Entry 3G71 (X-ray diffraction, 2.85 A resolution); this record covers chains 0 and L of the 31 polymer chains in the assembly.

== Chain 0 ==
Molecule: 23S ribosomal RNA
Source organism: Haloarcula marismortui
Sequence (2923 nucleotides; numbered 1 to 2923; the number before each row is that of its first residue):
     1 GUUGGCUACU AUGCCAGCUG GUGGAUUGCU CGGCUCAGGC GCUGAUGAAG GACGUGCCAA
    61 GCUGCGAUAA GCUGUGGGGA GCCGCACGGA GGCGAAGAAC CACAGAUUUC CGAAUGAGAA
   121 UCUCUCUAAC AAUUGCUUCG CGCAAUGAGG AACCCCGAGA ACUGAAACAU CUCAGUAUCG
   181 GGAGGAACAG AAAACGCAAC GUGAUGUCGU UAGUAACCGC GAGUGAACGC GAUACAGCCC
   241 AAACCGAAGC CCUCACGGGC AAUGUGGUGU CAGGGCUACC UCUCAUCAGC CGACCGUCUU
   301 CACGAAGUCU CUUGGAAUAG AGCGUGAUAC AGGGUGACAA CCCCGUACUG AAGACCAGUA
   361 CGCUGUGCGG UAGUGCCAGA GUAGCGGGGG UUGGAUAUCC CUCGCGAAUA ACGCAGGCAU
   421 CGACUGCGAA GGCUAAACAC AACCUGAGAC CGAUAGUGAA CAAGUAGUGU GAACGAACGC
   481 UGCAAAGUAC CCUCAGAAGG GAGGCGAAAU AGAGCAUGAA AUCAGUUGGC GAUCGAGCGA
   541 CAGGGCAUAC AAGGUCCCUU GACGAAUGAC CGAGACGCGA GUCUCCAGUA AGACUCACGG
   601 GAAGCCGAUG UUCUGUCGUA CGUUUUGAAA AACGAGCCAG GGAGUGUGUC UGUAUGGCAA
   661 GUCUAACCGG AGUAUCCGGG GAGGCACAGG GAAACCGACA UGGCCGCAGG GCUUUGCCCG
   721 AGGGCCGCCG UCUUCAAGGG CGGGGAGCCA UGUGGACACG ACCCGAAUCC GGACGAUCUA
   781 CGCAUGGACA AGAUGAAGCG UGCCGAAAGG CACGUGGAAG UCUGUUAGAG UUGGUGUCCU
   841 ACAAUACCCU CUCGUGAUCU AUGUGUAGGG GUGAAAGGCC CAUCGAGUCC GGCAACAGCU
   901 GGUUCCAAUC GAAACAUGUC GAAGCAUGAC CUCCGCCGAG GUAGUCUGUG AGGUAGAGCG
   961 ACCGAUUGGU GUGUCCGCCU CCGAGAGGAG UCGGCACACC UGUCAAACUC CAAACUUACA
  1021 GACGCUGUUU GACGCGGGGA UUCCGGUGCG CGGGGUAAGC CUGUGUACCA GGAGGGGAAC
  1081 AACCCAGAGA UAGGUUAAGG UCCCCAAGUG UGGAUUAAGU GUAAUCCUCU GAAGGUGGUC
  1141 UCGAGCCCUA GACAGCCGGG AGGUGAGCUU AGAAGCAGCU ACCCUCUAAG AAAAGCGUAA
  1201 CAGCUUACCG GCCGAGGUUU GAGGCGCCCA AAAUGAUCGG GACUCAAAUC CACCACCGAG
  1261 ACCUGUCCGU ACCACUCAUA CUGGUAAUCG AGUAGAUUGG CGCUCUAAUU GGAUGGAAGC
  1321 AGGGGCGAGA GCUCCUGUGG ACCGAUUAGU GACGAAAAUC CUGGCCAUAG UAGCAGCGAU
  1381 AGUCGGGUGA GAACCCCGAC GGCCUAAUGG AUAAGGGUUC CUCAGCACUG CUGAUCAGCU
  1441 GAGGGUUAGC CGGUCCUAAG UCUCACCGCA ACUCGACUGA GACGAAAUGG GAAACAGGUU
  1501 AAUAUUCCUG UGCCAUCAUG CAGUGAAAGU UGACGCCCUG GGGUCGAUCA CGCCGGGCAU
  1561 UCGCCCGGUC GAACCGUCCA ACUCCGUGGA AGCCGUAAUG GCAGGAAGCG GACGAACGGC
  1621 GGCAUAGGGA AACGUGAUUC AACCUGGGGC CCAUGAAAAG ACGAGCAUGA UGUCCGUACC
  1681 GAGAACCGAC ACAGGUGUCC AUGGCGGCGA AAGCCAAGGC CUGUCGGGAG CAACCAACGU
  1741 UAGGGAAUUC GGCAAGUUAG UCCCGUACCU UCGGAAGAAG GGAUGCCUGC UCCGGAACGG
  1801 AGCAGGUCGC AGUGACUCGG AAGCUCGGAC UGUCUAGUAA CAACAUAGGU GACCGCAAAU
  1861 CCGCAAGGAC UCGUACGGUC ACUGAAUCCU GCCCAGUGCA GGUAUCUGAA CACCUCGUAC
  1921 AAGAGGACGA AGGACCUGUC AACGGCGGGG GUAACUAUGA CCCUCUUAAG GUAGCGUAGU
  1981 ACCUUGCCGC AUCAGUAGCG GCUUGCAUGA AUGGAUUAAC CAGAGCUUCA CUGUCCCAAC
  2041 GUUGGGCCCG GUGAACUGUA CAUUCCAGUG CGGAGUCUGG AGACACCCAG GGGGAAGCGA
  2101 AGACCCUAUG GAGCUUUACU GCAGGCUGUC GCUGAGACGU GGUCGCCGAU GUGCAGCAUA
  2161 GGUAGGAGUC GUUACAGAGG UACCCGCGCU AGCGGGCCAC CCAGACAACA GUGAAAUACU
  2221 ACCCGUCGGU GACUGCGACU CUCACUCCGG GAGGAGGACA CCGAUAGCCG GGCAGUUUGA
  2281 CUGGGGCGGU ACGCGCUCGA AAAGAUAUCG AGCGCGCCCU AUGGUCAUCU CAGCCGGGAC
  2341 AGAGACCCGG CGAAGAGUGC AAGAGCAAAA GAUGACUUGA CAGUGUUCUU CCCAACGAGG
  2401 AACGCUGACG CGAAAGCGUG GUCUAGCGAA CCAAUUAGCC UGCUUGAUGC GGGCAAUUGA
  2461 UGACAGAAAA GCUACCCUAG GGAUAACAGA GUCGUCACUC GCAAGAGCAC AUAUCGACCG
  2521 AGUGGCUUGC UACCUCGAUG UCGGUUCCCU CCAUCCUGCC CGUGCAGAAG CGGGCAAGGG
  2581 UGAGGUUGUU CGCCUAUUAA AGGAGGUCGU GAGCUGGGUU UAGACCGUCG UGAGACAGGU
  2641 CGGCUGCUAU CUACUGGGUG UGUAAUGGUG UCUGACAAGA ACGACCGUAU AGUACGAGAG
  2701 GAACUACGGU UGGUGGCCAC UGGUGUACCG GUUGUUCGAG AGAGCACGUG CCGGGUAGCC
  2761 ACGCCACACG GGGUAAGAGC UGAACGCAUC UAAGCUCGAA ACCCACUUGG AAAAGAGACA
  2821 CCGCCGAGGU CCCGCGUACA AGACGCGGUC GAUAGACUCG GGGUGUGCGC GUCGAGGUAA
  2881 CGAGACGUUA AGCCCACGAG CACUAACAGA CCAAAGCCAU CAU
Not modelled in the structure: 1-9, 126-127, 715, 971-998, 1560, 1952-1963, 2137-2236, 2339-2343, 2665-2666, 2915-2923
Modified residues: 1MA (6-hydro-1-methyladenosine-5'-monophosphate) at position 628, OMU (o2'-methyluridine 5'-monophosphate) at position 2587, OMG (o2'-methylguanosine-5'-monophosphate) at position 2588, UR3 (3-methyluridine-5'-monophoshate) at position 2619, PSU (pseudouridine-5'-monophosphate) at position 2621
Bound ions: Na+ site 1 near U12 (its only coordinating residue here); Mg2+ site 1 near G28 (its only coordinating residue here); Na+ site 2: C40, G41, C443; Na+ site 3 near G56 (its only coordinating residue here); Sr2+ site 1 near A86 (its only coordinating residue here); Na+ site 4 near U108 (its only coordinating residue here); Mg2+ site 2 near U115 (its only coordinating residue here); Na+ site 5: C130, U146; Na+ site 6: C141, G142; Mg2+ site 3: C162, U2276; K+ site 1: C162, U163, U172; Mg2+ site 4: G164, A167, C168; 55 more Na+ sites not listed; 70 more Mg2+ sites not listed; 30 more Sr2+ sites not listed; 1 more K+ sites not listed
Small-molecule neighbours: Bruceantin (WIN; methyl (5beta,7alpha,9beta,10alpha,11alpha,12alpha,13beta,15alpha)-15-{[(2E)-3,4-dimethylpent-2-enoyl]oxy}-3,11,12-trihydroxy-2,16-dioxo-13,20-epoxypicras-3-en-21-oate): G2099, A2100, G2102, A2103, G2482, A2486, C2487, U2535, A2538, U2539, G2540, U2541

== Chain L ==
Name: 50S ribosomal protein L15P
Source organism: Haloarcula marismortui
UniProt: P12737 (RL15_HALMA); residues 0-164 here correspond to UniProt positions 1-165 (UniProt number = residue number + 1)
Sequence (165 residues; row label = number of the first residue in the row; numbering starts at 0):
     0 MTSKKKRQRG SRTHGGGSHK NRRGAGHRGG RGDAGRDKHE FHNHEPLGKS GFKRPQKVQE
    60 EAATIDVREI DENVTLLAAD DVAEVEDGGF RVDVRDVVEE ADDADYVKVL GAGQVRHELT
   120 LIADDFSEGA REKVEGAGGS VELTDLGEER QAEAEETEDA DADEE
Not modelled in the structure: 0, 84-88, 151-164
Bound ions: Na+: His18 (shared with G902(0), U903(0) of chain 0); Sr2+ near Asp36 (its only coordinating residue here)

== How chain 0 and chain L interact ==
Contacting residue pairs (175):
  G164(0) with Arg30(L), salt bridge to the phosphate
  A165(0) with Gly29(L), phosphate contact; Arg30(L), hydrogen bond to the phosphate; Ala33(L), phosphate contact
  A166(0) with Ala24(L), base contact; Gly25(L), hydrogen bond to the base; Gly28(L), base contact; Gly29(L), hydrogen bond to the base; Ala33(L), phosphate contact; Gly34(L), hydrogen bond to the phosphate; His38(L), base contact
  G196(0) with Lys56(L), hydrogen bond to the sugar
  C197(0) with Lys56(L), phosphate contact
  U214(0) with Gln55(L), sugar contact
  A215(0) with Lys52(L), salt bridge to the phosphate; Gln55(L), sugar contact
  A216(0) with Lys52(L), salt bridge to the phosphate
  C220(0) with Lys48(L), sugar contact
  G221(0) with Arg35(L), hydrogen bond to the phosphate; Leu46(L), phosphate contact; Gly47(L), hydrogen bond to the phosphate
  A222(0) with Asp32(L), phosphate contact; Arg35(L), salt bridge to the phosphate
  G223(0) with Gly31(L), phosphate contact; Asp32(L), hydrogen bond to the phosphate
  G416(0) with Lys56(L), phosphate contact
  G417(0) with Lys56(L), salt bridge to the phosphate
  U623(0) with Arg11(L), hydrogen bond to the phosphate
  U624(0) with Arg11(L), salt bridge to the phosphate; His18(L), salt bridge to the phosphate; Lys19(L), hydrogen bond to the phosphate
  U625(0) with Lys19(L), salt bridge to the phosphate
  G644(0) with Lys4(L), sugar contact; Arg8(L), salt bridge to the phosphate; His13(L), hydrogen bond to the base; Arg21(L), hydrogen bond to the base
  U645(0) with Lys4(L), phosphate contact
  A686(0) with Glu99(L), base contact
  C687(0) with Glu99(L), base contact
  A688(0) with Asp65(L), hydrogen bond to the base; Arg67(L), salt bridge to the phosphate; Leu109(L), base contact; Ala111(L), base contact
  A692(0) with Gly50(L), sugar contact; Phe51(L), hydrogen bond to the sugar
  A693(0) with Phe51(L), sugar contact; Arg53(L), phosphate contact
  A694(0) with Arg53(L), salt bridge to the phosphate
  C696(0) with Arg149(L), salt bridge to the phosphate
  G697(0) with Thr63(L), base contact; Lys107(L), salt bridge to the phosphate; Leu109(L), base contact; Ser126(L), phosphate contact; Glu127(L), hydrogen bond to the phosphate; Arg149(L), salt bridge to the phosphate
  A698(0) with Leu109(L), phosphate contact; Gly110(L), hydrogen bond to the phosphate; Ala111(L), sugar contact; Ser126(L), hydrogen bond to the phosphate; Gly128(L), phosphate contact
  C699(0) with Gly110(L), phosphate contact; Ala111(L), phosphate contact; Gly112(L), hydrogen bond to the phosphate; Lys132(L), salt bridge to the phosphate
  A700(0) with Arg67(L), base contact; Asp70(L), hydrogen bond to the base; Glu71(L), base contact; Gly112(L), phosphate contact; Gln113(L), hydrogen bond to the base; Arg115(L), base contact
  U701(0) with Gln113(L), hydrogen bond to the phosphate; Arg115(L), salt bridge to the phosphate
  G745(0) with Arg67(L), base contact; Glu71(L), hydrogen bond to the base
  G754(0) with Lys3(L), phosphate contact; Lys4(L), salt bridge to the phosphate
  G755(0) with Lys3(L), salt bridge to the phosphate
  C757(0) with Arg27(L), phosphate contact; Gly31(L), hydrogen bond to the phosphate
  A758(0) with Arg27(L), salt bridge to the phosphate; Arg30(L), phosphate contact; Gly31(L), hydrogen bond to the phosphate
  C759(0) with Arg30(L), salt bridge to the phosphate
  A761(0) with Arg30(L), salt bridge to the phosphate
  C762(0) with Arg21(L), hydrogen bond to the base
  C896(0) with Arg30(L), hydrogen bond to the phosphate
  A897(0) with Gly23(L), phosphate contact; Ala24(L), hydrogen bond to the phosphate; Arg30(L), salt bridge to the phosphate
  G898(0) with Arg22(L), phosphate contact; Gly23(L), hydrogen bond to the phosphate; Ala24(L), hydrogen bond to the phosphate; Gly25(L), hydrogen bond to the phosphate
  C899(0) with Arg22(L), salt bridge to the phosphate
  U900(0) with Lys19(L), salt bridge to the phosphate; Arg22(L), salt bridge to the phosphate
  G901(0) with His18(L), salt bridge to the phosphate; Lys19(L), phosphate contact
  G902(0) with Arg11(L), salt bridge to the phosphate; His18(L), salt bridge to the phosphate
  U903(0) with Arg11(L), salt bridge to the phosphate; Thr12(L), base contact; His13(L), sugar contact; His18(L), base contact
  U904(0) with Gln7(L), phosphate contact; Arg8(L), hydrogen bond to the base; Gly9(L), hydrogen bond to the phosphate; Ser10(L), hydrogen bond to the phosphate; Arg11(L), hydrogen bond to the phosphate
  C905(0) with Lys5(L), hydrogen bond to the base; Arg6(L), base contact; Arg8(L), sugar contact
  C906(0) with Arg6(L), base contact
  A907(0) with Arg6(L), base contact
  G918(0) with His38(L), hydrogen bond to the base; Phe40(L), sugar contact
  U919(0) with Lys37(L), hydrogen bond to the phosphate; His38(L), base contact
  C920(0) with Lys37(L), salt bridge to the phosphate
  G924(0) with Gly25(L), hydrogen bond to the sugar; His38(L), base contact
  C925(0) with Gly25(L), phosphate contact; His26(L), salt bridge to the phosphate; Gly28(L), sugar contact; His38(L), sugar contact; Glu39(L), hydrogen bond to the sugar
  A926(0) with His38(L), sugar contact; Glu39(L), sugar contact; His41(L), hydrogen bond to the base
  U927(0) with His41(L), hydrogen bond to the sugar; Asn42(L), sugar contact
  G1039(0) with Lys3(L), sugar contact
  U1041(0) with Gly14(L), sugar contact; Gly15(L), sugar contact; Gly16(L), phosphate contact
  U1042(0) with Gly16(L), phosphate contact; Ser17(L), hydrogen bond to the phosphate; Asn20(L), hydrogen bond to the phosphate
  A1294(0) with Gly16(L), phosphate contact
  G1295(0) with Thr12(L), hydrogen bond to the phosphate; Gly14(L), hydrogen bond to the phosphate; Gly15(L), hydrogen bond to the phosphate; Gly16(L), hydrogen bond to the phosphate
  A1296(0) with Lys3(L), salt bridge to the phosphate
  U1297(0) with Lys3(L), salt bridge to the phosphate
  U1298(0) with Arg6(L), hydrogen bond to the base
  G1299(0) with Arg6(L), hydrogen bond to the base
  G1300(0) with Thr1(L), hydrogen bond to the base
  G1302(0) with Lys5(L), hydrogen bond to the base
  C1353(0) with Lys5(L), hydrogen bond to the base
  G1354(0) with Lys5(L), hydrogen bond to the base; Arg8(L), salt bridge to the phosphate
  C2396(0) with Phe40(L), sugar contact
  A2430(0) with Leu46(L), sugar contact; Gly47(L), hydrogen bond to the sugar
  C2431(0) with Gly47(L), phosphate contact; Lys48(L), hydrogen bond to the phosphate
  C2432(0) with Lys48(L), salt bridge to the phosphate
  U2441(0) with Phe51(L), sugar contact; Arg53(L), hydrogen bond to the phosphate
  G2442(0) with Arg53(L), salt bridge to the phosphate; Pro54(L), sugar contact; Val57(L), phosphate contact
  C2443(0) with Pro54(L), base contact; Lys56(L), hydrogen bond to the phosphate; Val57(L), sugar contact
  U2444(0) with Lys56(L), salt bridge to the phosphate
  G2452(0) with Phe51(L), sugar contact
  G2453(0) with Gly50(L), hydrogen bond to the phosphate; Phe51(L), sugar contact
  C2454(0) with Ser49(L), phosphate contact; Gly50(L), hydrogen bond to the phosphate
  A2465(0) with Phe40(L), base contact
  G2466(0) with Lys37(L), salt bridge to the phosphate
  A2467(0) with Lys37(L), salt bridge to the phosphate
Also at the interface, not in a pair above, chain 0 (90 interface residues in all): A226, U753, C1301, C2440, A2483
Also at the interface, not in a pair above, chain L (74 interface residues in all): Ser2, Asp36, Val114, Phe125

== Overview ==
90 residues of chain 0 and 74 residues of chain L are in contact; the contacts include 59 hydrogen bonds and
39 salt bridges. Polar contacts include A166(0)-Gly25(L), A166(0)-Gly29(L) and G644(0)-His13(L). Ligands of
chain 0: Bruceantin. C40(0), G41(0) and C443(0) coordinate Na+ site 2.
Chain 0 is 23S ribosomal RNA and chain L is 50S ribosomal protein L15P, both from Haloarcula marismortui; the
structure, Co-crystal structure of Bruceantin bound to the large ribosomal subunit, was determined by X-ray
diffraction, deposited together with 3G4S and 3G6E.
